Entry 7Z2B (electron microscopy, 3.30 A resolution); this record covers chains A and H of the 3 polymer chains in the assembly.

== Chain A ==
Protein: Detyrosinated tubulin alpha-1B chain
From: Sus scrofa
UniProtKB: Q2XVP4 (TBA1B_PIG); residue numbers follow UniProt; this construct covers 1-37, 47-437
Sequence (428 residues; numbered 1 to 437; 9 numbers in that range are skipped by the numbering (no residue carries them; nothing is unmodelled there); the number before each row is that of its first residue):
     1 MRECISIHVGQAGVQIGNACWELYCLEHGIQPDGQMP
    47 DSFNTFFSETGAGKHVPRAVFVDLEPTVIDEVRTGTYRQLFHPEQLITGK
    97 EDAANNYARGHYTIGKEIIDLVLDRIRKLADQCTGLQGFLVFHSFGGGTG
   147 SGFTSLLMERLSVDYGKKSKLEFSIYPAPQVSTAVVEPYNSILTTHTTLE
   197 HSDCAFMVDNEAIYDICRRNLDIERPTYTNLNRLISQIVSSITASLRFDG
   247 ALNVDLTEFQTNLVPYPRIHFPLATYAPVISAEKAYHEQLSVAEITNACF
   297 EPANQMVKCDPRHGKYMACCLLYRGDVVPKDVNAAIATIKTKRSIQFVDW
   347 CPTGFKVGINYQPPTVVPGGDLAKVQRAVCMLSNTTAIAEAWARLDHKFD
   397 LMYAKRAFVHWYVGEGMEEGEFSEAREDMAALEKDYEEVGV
Ligand contacts: GTP (guanosine-5'-triphosphate): G10, Q11, A12, Q15, D69, D98, A99, A100, N101, S140, G143, G144, T145, G146, I171, T179, N206, Y224, L227, N228, I231
UniProt features mapped onto this chain:
  - motif: M1 to C4 (MREC motif)
  - active site: E254
  - binding site (GTP): G10, Q11, A12, Q15, E71, A99, S140, G143, G144, T145, G146, T179, E183, N206, Y224, N228, L252
  - binding site (Mg(2+)): E71
  - modified residue: S48 (Phosphoserine), S232 (Phosphoserine), Y282 (3'-nitrotyrosine), R339 (Omega-N-methylarginine)
  - cross-link (Glycyl lysine isopeptide (Lys-Gly)): K326 (interchain with G-Cter in ubiquitin), K370 (interchain with G-Cter in ubiquitin)

== Chain H ==
Protein: Tubulin beta chain
From: Sus scrofa
UniProtKB: P02554 (TBB_PIG); the author numbering skips numbers that UniProt does not, so the offset changes along the chain: 1-44 = UniProt 1-44; 47-360 = UniProt 45-358; 369-436 = UniProt 359-426
Sequence (426 residues; numbered 1 to 436; 10 numbers in that range are skipped by the numbering (no residue carries them; nothing is unmodelled there); the number before each row is that of its first residue):
     1 MREIVHIQAGQCGNQIGAKFWEVISDEHGIDPTGSYHGDSDLQL
    47 ERINVYYNEAAGNKYVPRAILVDLEPGTMDSVRSGPFGQIFRPDNFVFGQ
    97 SGAGNNWAKGHYTEGAELVDSVLDVVRKESESCDCLQGFQLTHSLGGGTG
   147 SGMGTLLISKIREEYPDRIMNTFSVVPSPKVSDTVVEPYNATLSVHQLVE
   197 NTDETYCIDNEALYDICFRTLKLTTPTYGDLNHLVSATMSGVTTCLRFPG
   247 QLNADLRKLAVNMVPFPRLHFFMPGFAPLTSRGSQQYRALTVPELTQQMF
   297 DAKNMMAACDPRHGRYLTVAAVFRGRMSMKEVDEQMLNVQNKNSSYFVEW
   347 IPNNVKTAVCDIPP
   369 RGLKMSATFIGNSTAIQELFKRISEQFTAMFRRKAFLHWYTGEGMDEMEF
   419 TEAESNMNDLVSEYQQYQ
Ligand contacts:
  - phosphomethylphosphonic acid guanylate ester (G2P): G10, Q11, C12, Q15, G98, A99, G100, N101, S140, G143, G144, T145, G146, V171, D179, N206, L209, Y224, N228
  - GTP (guanosine-5'-triphosphate): Q247, L248, K254
UniProt features mapped onto this chain:
  - motif: M1 to I4 (MREI motif)
  - binding site (GTP): Q11, E71, S140, G144, T145, G146, N206, N228
  - binding site (Mg(2+)): E71
  - modified residue: S40 (Phosphoserine), K60 (N6-acetyllysine), S174 (Phosphoserine), T287 (Phosphothreonine), T292 (Phosphothreonine), R320 (Omega-N-methylarginine)
  - cross-link (Glycyl lysine isopeptide (Lys-Gly)): K60 (interchain with G-Cter in ubiquitin), K326 (interchain with G-Cter in ubiquitin)

== How chain A and chain H interact ==
Contacting residue pairs (66):
  Q11(A) with G246(H); Q247(H), hydrogen bond (side chain-backbone); L248(H); N249(H), hydrogen bond
  Q15(A) with Q247(H)
  P72(A) with R48(H)
  T73(A) with R2(H); R48(H)
  D76(A) with E47(H); R48(H), salt bridge
  E77(A) with P245(H)
  K96(A) with R2(H); D130(H), salt bridge
  E97(A) with C131(H), hydrogen bond; R164(H), salt bridge
  D98(A) with D251(H)
  A100(A) with R253(H); K254(H)
  N101(A) with K254(H); N258(H)
  R105(A) with R253(H)
  Q176(A) with L333(H)
  V177(A) with D329(H); L333(H), hydrophobic
  S178(A) with N349(H), hydrogen bond (backbone-side chain); V351(H)
  T179(A) with L248(H); K352(H); T353(H), hydrogen bond (backbone-backbone)
  A180(A) with N349(H), hydrogen bond (backbone-side chain)
  V181(A) with N258(H), hydrogen bond (backbone-side chain); I347(H), hydrophobic; N349(H)
  V182(A) with N258(H)
  Y210(A) with M325(H); K326(H); D329(H), hydrogen bond
  R214(A) with K326(H)
  E220(A) with K326(H)
  R221(A) with S324(H); E327(H), salt bridge
  P222(A) with S324(H); M325(H); K326(H)
  T223(A) with Q247(H), hydrogen bond; M323(H)
  Y224(A) with Q247(H); L248(H)
  K394(A) with P348(H)
  L397(A) with W346(H)
  M398(A) with W346(H)
  K401(A) with F262(H); W346(H)
  A403(A) with W346(H), hydrophobic
  F404(A) with V257(H); N258(H); V260(H); P261(H), hydrogen bond (backbone-backbone); T314(H)
  H406(A) with V260(H), hydrogen bond (side chain-backbone); P261(H), hydrogen bond (side chain-backbone); F262(H); P263(H)
  W407(A) with A256(H); V257(H), hydrogen bond (side chain-backbone); V260(H), hydrogen bond (side chain-backbone)
Interface residues without a listed pair, chain A (38 interface residues in all): E71, V74, R402, E411
Interface residues without a listed pair, chain H (39 interface residues in all): M259, E345, N350

== Overview ==
The interface between chain A and chain H involves 38 residues on one side and 39 on the other; the contacts
include 14 hydrogen bonds and 4 salt bridges. Among the polar pairs are D76(A)-R48(H), K96(A)-D130(H) and
E97(A)-R164(H).
Chain A is Detyrosinated tubulin alpha-1B chain and chain H is Tubulin beta chain, both from Sus scrofa; the
structure, P. berghei kinesin-8B motor domain in AMPPNP state bound to tubulin dimer, was determined by
electron microscopy, deposited together with 7Z2A and 7Z2C.
